Entry 4Y6Z (X-ray diffraction, 2.70 A resolution); this record covers chains R and S of the 34 polymer chains in the assembly.

[Chain R]
Protein: Proteasome subunit alpha type-5
Organism: Saccharomyces cerevisiae (strain ATCC 204508 / S288c)
Notes: EC 3.4.25.1
UniProtKB: P32379 (PSA5_YEAST); residues -7 to 252 here correspond to UniProt positions 1-260 (UniProt number = residue number + 8)
Chain sequence (260 residues; numbered -7 to 252; the number before each row is that of its first residue; numbers below 1 keep their minus sign (Met-7 is residue -7)):
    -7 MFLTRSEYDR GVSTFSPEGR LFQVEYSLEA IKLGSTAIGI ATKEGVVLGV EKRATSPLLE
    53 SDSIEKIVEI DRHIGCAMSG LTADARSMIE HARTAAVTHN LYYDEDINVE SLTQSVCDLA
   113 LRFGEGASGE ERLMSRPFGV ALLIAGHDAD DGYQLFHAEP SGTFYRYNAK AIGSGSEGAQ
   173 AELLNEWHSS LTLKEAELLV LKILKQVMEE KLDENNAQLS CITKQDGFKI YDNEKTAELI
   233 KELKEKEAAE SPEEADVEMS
Not modelled in the structure: -7 to 0, 118-124, 243-252

[Chain S]
Protein: Proteasome subunit alpha type-6
Organism: Saccharomyces cerevisiae (strain ATCC 204508 / S288c)
Notes: EC 3.4.25.1
UniProtKB: P40302 (PSA6_YEAST); residues 0-233 here correspond to UniProt positions 1-234 (UniProt number = residue number + 1)
Chain sequence (234 residues; numbered 0 to 233; the number before each row is that of its first residue; numbering starts at 0):
     0 MFRNNYDGDT VTFSPTGRLF QVEYALEAIK QGSVTVGLRS NTHAVLVALK RNADELSSYQ
    60 KKIIKCDEHM GLSLAGLAPD ARVLSNYLRQ QCNYSSLVFN RKLAVERAGH LLCDKAQKNT
   120 QSYGGRPYGV GLLIIGYDKS GAHLLEFQPS GNVTELYGTA IGARSQGAKT YLERTLDTFI
   180 KIDGNPDELI KAGVEAISQS LRDESLTVDN LSIAIVGKDT PFTIYDGEAV AKYI
Not modelled in the structure: 0-2
Curated features (UniProtKB/Swiss-Prot):
  - modified residue: Ser13 (Phosphoserine)
  - cross-link: Lys190 (Glycyl lysine isopeptide (Lys-Gly) (interchain with G-Cter in ubiquitin))

[Chain R / chain S interface]
Pairs across the interface (43; chain R residue first):
  Arg2(R) - Gly7(S)
  Ser5(R) - Arg125(S)
  Thr6(R) - Gly7(S)
  Thr6(R) - Gln20(S)
  Phe7(R) - Gln20(S)  hydrogen bond (backbone-side chain)
  Phe7(R) - Tyr23(S)
  Phe7(R) - Ala24(S)  hydrophobic
  Phe7(R) - Arg125(S)
  Phe7(R) - Pro126(S)
  Phe7(R) - Gly128(S)
  Ser8(R) - Tyr23(S)
  Pro9(R) - Tyr23(S)  hydrophobic
  Pro9(R) - Glu26(S)
  Glu10(R) - Gln30(S)
  Gly11(R) - Tyr23(S)
  Gly11(R) - Ala27(S)
  Leu13(R) - Arg125(S)
  Gln106(R) - Arg81(S)  hydrogen bond
  Asp110(R) - Arg81(S)  salt bridge
  Leu113(R) - Pro78(S)  hydrophobic
  Leu113(R) - Asp79(S)
  Leu113(R) - Arg125(S)
  Ser153(R) - Pro78(S)
  Gly154(R) - Pro78(S)
  Thr155(R) - Gln59(S)
  Phe156(R) - Gln59(S)
  Tyr157(R) - Arg50(S)
  Tyr157(R) - Ala52(S)
  Tyr157(R) - Ser57(S)
  Tyr157(R) - Gln59(S)
  Arg158(R) - Ser56(S)
  Arg158(R) - Ser57(S)  hydrogen bond (backbone-backbone)
  Tyr159(R) - Ala52(S)
  Tyr159(R) - Asp53(S)
  Tyr159(R) - Leu55(S)
  Tyr159(R) - Ser56(S)
  Asn160(R) - Leu55(S)  hydrogen bond (backbone-backbone)
  Ala161(R) - Leu55(S)
  Gln172(R) - Asp53(S)  hydrogen bond
  Gln172(R) - Leu55(S)
  Leu175(R) - Leu55(S)
  Leu176(R) - Glu54(S)
  Leu176(R) - Leu55(S)
Interface residues without a listed pair, chain R (27 interface residues in all): Gly3, Glu117, Trp179
Interface residues without a listed pair, chain S (26 interface residues in all): Asp6, Asn51, Leu76, Tyr122, Gly123

[Summary]
Chain R and chain S form an interface of 27 and 26 residues respectively, with 5 hydrogen bonds and 1 salt
bridge. Polar pairs include Asp110(R)-Arg81(S), Phe7(R)-Gln20(S) and Gln106(R)-Arg81(S).
Here chain R is Proteasome subunit alpha type-5 and chain S is Proteasome subunit alpha type-6, both from
Saccharomyces cerevisiae (strain ATCC 204508 / S288c). Entry 4Y6Z (Yeast 20S proteasome in complex with
Ac-PAL-ep) was determined by X-ray diffraction together with 4Y69, 4Y6A, 4Y6V, 4Y70, 4Y74, 4Y75 and 34 further
entries from the same study.
